PDB entry 4JK1 | X-ray diffraction, 3.90 A resolution | chains A and B of the 6 polymer chains in the assembly

Chain A (and B):
Molecule: Escherichia coli RNA polymerase alpha subunit
Organism: Escherichia coli
Notes: EC 2.7.7.6; chain B of this document is another copy of the same molecule, construct and numbering; everything in this record applies to it too
UniProtKB: P0A7Z4 (RPOA_ECOLI); residues 1-329 here = UniProt positions 1-329
Sequence (329 residues; row label = number of the first residue in the row):
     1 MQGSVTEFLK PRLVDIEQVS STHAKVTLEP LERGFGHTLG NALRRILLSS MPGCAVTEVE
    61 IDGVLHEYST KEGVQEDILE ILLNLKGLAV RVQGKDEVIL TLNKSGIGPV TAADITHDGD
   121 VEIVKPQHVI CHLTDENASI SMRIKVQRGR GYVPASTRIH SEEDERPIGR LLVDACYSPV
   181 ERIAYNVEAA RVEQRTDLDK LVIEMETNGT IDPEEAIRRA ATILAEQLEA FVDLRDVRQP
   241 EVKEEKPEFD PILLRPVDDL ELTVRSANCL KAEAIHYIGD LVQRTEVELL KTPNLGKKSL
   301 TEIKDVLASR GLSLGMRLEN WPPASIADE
Not modelled in the structure: 1-2, 326-329 (chain B: 1-5, 158-167, 237-329)
Swiss-Prot annotation at these positions:
  - region: Glu-162 to Glu-165 (Required for interaction with Crp at class II promoters)
  - modified residue: Arg-265 (ADP-ribosylarginine), Lys-297 (N6-acetyllysine), Lys-298 (N6-acetyllysine)
  - mutagenesis: Arg-45 (R45C: In rpoA112; temperature-sensitive, blocks RNA polymerase assembly), Glu-162 to Glu-165 (5-fold decrease in CRP-class II promoter-dependent transcription), Glu-165 (E165K: 5-fold decrease in CRP-class II promoter-dependent transcription), Arg-191 (R191C: In rpoA101; temperature-sensitive)

Chain A / chain B interface:
Residue-residue contacts (59; chain A residue first):
  Glu-7(A) with Arg-150(B), salt bridge
  Phe-8(A) with Ser-50(B); Arg-150(B); Ile-223(B), hydrophobic
  Leu-9(A) with Gln-227(B), hydrogen bond (backbone-side chain)
  Lys-10(A) with Glu-226(B), salt bridge
  Pro-11(A) with Gln-227(B); Leu-228(B); Ala-230(B)
  Arg-12(A) with Phe-231(B)
  Leu-13(A) with Phe-231(B)
  Leu-28(A) with Phe-231(B), hydrophobic
  Phe-35(A) with Ile-46(B), hydrophobic; Ser-50(B); Ile-223(B), hydrophobic; Gln-227(B)
  His-37(A) with Arg-45(B)
  Thr-38(A) with Ala-42(B); Arg-45(B), hydrogen bond
  Leu-39(A) with Leu-224(B), hydrophobic; Gln-227(B)
  Ala-42(A) with Thr-38(B)
  Arg-45(A) with Gly-34(B); Thr-38(B), hydrogen bond
  Ile-46(A) with Phe-35(B), hydrophobic
  Ser-50(A) with Phe-8(B); Phe-35(B)
  Arg-150(A) with Glu-7(B), hydrogen bond (side chain-backbone); Phe-8(B); Glu-32(B), salt bridge
  Arg-218(A) with Phe-231(B); Asp-233(B), salt bridge
  Ala-221(A) with Leu-228(B)
  Thr-222(A) with Val-232(B)
  Ile-223(A) with Phe-8(B), hydrophobic; Phe-35(B), hydrophobic
  Leu-224(A) with Leu-39(B), hydrophobic; Leu-228(B), hydrophobic
  Ala-225(A) with Leu-228(B), hydrophobic
  Glu-226(A) with Lys-10(B), salt bridge
  Gln-227(A) with Leu-9(B); Pro-11(B); Leu-31(B); Leu-39(B)
  Leu-228(A) with Leu-39(B), hydrophobic; Leu-224(B), hydrophobic
  Glu-229(A) with Lys-10(B), salt bridge
  Ala-230(A) with Pro-11(B), hydrophobic
  Phe-231(A) with Leu-28(B), hydrophobic; Leu-39(B), hydrophobic; Leu-43(B), hydrophobic; Arg-218(B); Ala-221(B), hydrophobic
  Val-232(A) with Arg-218(B)
  Leu-234(A) with Ile-16(B), hydrophobic
  Asp-236(A) with Val-14(B); Ile-16(B)
  Val-237(A) with Arg-12(B); Val-14(B)
Interface residues without a listed pair, chain A (39 interface residues in all): Val-5, Thr-6, Leu-31, Gly-34, Ile-217, Gln-239
Interface residues without a listed pair, chain B (41 interface residues in all): Thr-6, Leu-13, Asp-15, Val-26, His-37, Pro-52, Glu-214, Ile-217, Arg-219

In short:
39 residues of chain A and 41 residues of chain B are in contact, with 4 hydrogen bonds and 6 salt bridges.
Polar pairs include Glu-7(A)/Arg-150(B), Lys-10(A)/Glu-226(B) and Arg-150(A)/Glu-32(B). Curated annotation
(UniProt) lists 6 mutagenesis sites on chain A.
Both chains are Escherichia coli RNA polymerase alpha subunit (Escherichia coli). Entry 4JK1 (X-ray crystal
structure of Escherichia coli sigma70 holoenzyme in complex with Guanosine tetraphosphate (ppGpp)) was
determined by X-ray diffraction together with 4JK2 from the same study.
